2YHE - chains A and D; structure by X-ray diffraction, 2.70 A resolution.

Chain A (and D):
Name: Sec-alkyl sulfatase
Source organism: Pseudomonas SP. dsm 6611
Notes: chain D of this document is another copy of the same molecule, construct and numbering; everything in this record applies to it too
UniProt: F8KAY7 (F8KAY7_9PSED); residues 1-660 here = UniProt positions 1-660
Sequence (668 residues; numbered 1 to 668; the number before each row is that of its first residue):
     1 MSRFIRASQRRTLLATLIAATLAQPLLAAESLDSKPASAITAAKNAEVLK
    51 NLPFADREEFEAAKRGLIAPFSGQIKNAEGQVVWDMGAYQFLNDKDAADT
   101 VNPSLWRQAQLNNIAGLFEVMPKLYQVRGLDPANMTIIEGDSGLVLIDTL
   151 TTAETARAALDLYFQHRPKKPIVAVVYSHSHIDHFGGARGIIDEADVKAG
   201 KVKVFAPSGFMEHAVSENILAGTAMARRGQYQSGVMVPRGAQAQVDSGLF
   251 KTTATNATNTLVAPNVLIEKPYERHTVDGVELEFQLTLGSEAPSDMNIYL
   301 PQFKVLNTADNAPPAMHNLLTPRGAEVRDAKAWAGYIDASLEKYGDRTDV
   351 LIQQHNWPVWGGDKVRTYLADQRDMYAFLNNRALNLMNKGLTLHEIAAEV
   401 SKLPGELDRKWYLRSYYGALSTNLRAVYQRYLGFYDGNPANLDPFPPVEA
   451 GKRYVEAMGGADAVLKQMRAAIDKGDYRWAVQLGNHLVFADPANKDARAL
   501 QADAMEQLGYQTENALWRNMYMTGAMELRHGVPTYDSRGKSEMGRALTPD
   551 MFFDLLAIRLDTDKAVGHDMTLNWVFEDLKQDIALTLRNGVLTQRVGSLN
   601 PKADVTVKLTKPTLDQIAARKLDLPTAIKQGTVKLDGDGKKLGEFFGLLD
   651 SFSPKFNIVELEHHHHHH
Not modelled in the structure: 1-29 (chain D: 1-29, 664-668)
Differences from the reference sequence: conflict R107 (His in F8KAY7); expression tag (661-668)
Curated features (UniProtKB/Swiss-Prot):
  - binding site (Zn(2+)): H179, H181, D183, H184, E291, D310, H355
  - binding site (sulfate): Q232, N318 to R323, R328, Y417
Metal / ion sites: Zn2+ site 1: H179, H181, E291, D310; Zn2+ site 2: D183, H184, D310, H355

Interface between chain A and chain D:
Contacting residue pairs (211; chain A residue first):
  S216(A) - Y431(D)
  L220(A) - N388(D)  hydrogen bond (backbone-side chain)
  A221(A) - N388(D)
  G222(A) - N388(D)
  T223(A) - N388(D)  hydrogen bond (side chain-backbone)
  A224(A) - M387(D)
  A224(A) - N388(D)  hydrogen bond (backbone-side chain)
  R228(A) - Y428(D)  hydrogen bond
  R228(A) - Y435(D)  hydrogen bond (side chain-backbone)
  R228(A) - D436(D)  hydrogen bond (side chain-backbone)
  R228(A) - G437(D)
  Y231(A) - P439(D)
  L320(A) - L432(D)
  L320(A) - G433(D)
  L320(A) - F434(D)  hydrophobic
  G324(A) - Y431(D)
  G324(A) - L432(D)
  A325(A) - Y431(D)  hydrogen bond (backbone-backbone)
  A325(A) - L432(D)
  E326(A) - R430(D)  salt bridge
  E326(A) - Y431(D)
  K331(A) - D554(D)  salt bridge
  D338(A) - Q594(D)
  D338(A) - R595(D)  salt bridge
  L341(A) - R595(D)
  E342(A) - R595(D)
  E342(A) - S598(D)
  A370(A) - R588(D)  hydrogen bond (backbone-side chain)
  D371(A) - R588(D)  salt bridge
  R373(A) - R588(D)
  R373(A) - T593(D)
  D374(A) - R588(D)  salt bridge
  D374(A) - V591(D)
  A377(A) - V591(D)  hydrophobic
  A377(A) - T593(D)
  F378(A) - T562(D)
  F378(A) - V591(D)  hydrophobic
  N381(A) - A557(D)
  N381(A) - L592(D)
  R382(A) - T562(D)
  R382(A) - D563(D)  salt bridge
  L384(A) - I558(D)  hydrophobic
  N385(A) - I558(D)  hydrogen bond (side chain-backbone)
  N385(A) - R559(D)
  N385(A) - L560(D)
  N385(A) - D650(D)  hydrogen bond
  N385(A) - F652(D)
  M387(A) - A224(D)
  N388(A) - L220(D)  hydrogen bond (side chain-backbone)
  N388(A) - A221(D)
  N388(A) - G222(D)
  N388(A) - T223(D)  hydrogen bond (side chain-backbone)
  N388(A) - A224(D)  hydrogen bond (side chain-backbone)
  N388(A) - I558(D)
  N388(A) - F652(D)
  K389(A) - D650(D)  salt bridge
  K389(A) - F652(D)
  K389(A) - F656(D)
  K389(A) - E662(D)
  G390(A) - F656(D)
  G390(A) - E662(D)
  L391(A) - E662(D)  hydrogen bond (backbone-side chain)
  H394(A) - P444(D)
  H394(A) - F445(D)
  H394(A) - P446(D)
  E395(A) - P446(D)
  E395(A) - P447(D)
  E395(A) - E662(D)
  A398(A) - P446(D)  hydrophobic
  P404(A) - T562(D)
  P404(A) - V566(D)  hydrophobic
  P404(A) - N589(D)
  G405(A) - V566(D)
  G405(A) - N589(D)
  E406(A) - N589(D)  hydrogen bond (backbone-side chain)
  L407(A) - N589(D)
  R425(A) - F434(D)
  R425(A) - L442(D)  hydrogen bond (side chain-backbone)
  R425(A) - D443(D)  salt bridge
  R425(A) - P444(D)  hydrogen bond (side chain-backbone)
  Y428(A) - R228(D)  hydrogen bond
  Q429(A) - Q429(D)
  Q429(A) - G433(D)
  Q429(A) - F434(D)  hydrogen bond (side chain-backbone)
  R430(A) - E326(D)
  Y431(A) - S216(D)
  Y431(A) - G324(D)
  Y431(A) - A325(D)  hydrogen bond (backbone-backbone)
  Y431(A) - E326(D)
  L432(A) - L320(D)
  L432(A) - G324(D)
  L432(A) - A325(D)
  G433(A) - L320(D)
  G433(A) - Q429(D)
  F434(A) - L320(D)  hydrophobic
  F434(A) - R425(D)
  F434(A) - Q429(D)  hydrogen bond (backbone-side chain)
  Y435(A) - R228(D)  hydrogen bond (backbone-side chain)
  Y435(A) - M520(D)  hydrophobic
  D436(A) - R228(D)  hydrogen bond (backbone-side chain)
  G437(A) - R228(D)
  G437(A) - I658(D)
  N438(A) - N485(D)  hydrogen bond
  N438(A) - F489(D)
  N438(A) - I658(D)
  N438(A) - V659(D)
  P439(A) - Y231(D)
  P439(A) - M505(D)  hydrophobic
  P439(A) - M520(D)
  P439(A) - Y521(D)
  P439(A) - V659(D)
  A440(A) - V481(D)
  A440(A) - Q482(D)
  A440(A) - N485(D)
  A440(A) - Q501(D)
  A440(A) - M505(D)
  L442(A) - R425(D)
  L442(A) - W517(D)  hydrophobic
  L442(A) - Y521(D)
  D443(A) - R425(D)  salt bridge
  D443(A) - R478(D)  salt bridge
  D443(A) - W517(D)
  P444(A) - H394(D)
  P444(A) - R425(D)  hydrogen bond (backbone-side chain)
  P444(A) - R478(D)  hydrogen bond (backbone-side chain)
  F445(A) - H394(D)
  F445(A) - R478(D)
  F445(A) - W479(D)  hydrophobic
  F445(A) - Q482(D)
  P446(A) - A398(D)  hydrophobic
  P447(A) - E395(D)
  R453(A) - D476(D)  salt bridge
  R453(A) - W479(D)
  Y454(A) - Y454(D)  hydrophobic
  Y454(A) - M458(D)  hydrophobic
  Y454(A) - W479(D)
  Y454(A) - H486(D)  hydrogen bond
  A457(A) - M458(D)
  A457(A) - Q467(D)  hydrogen bond (backbone-side chain)
  M458(A) - Y454(D)  hydrophobic
  M458(A) - A457(D)
  Q467(A) - A457(D)  hydrogen bond (side chain-backbone)
  D476(A) - R453(D)  salt bridge
  R478(A) - D443(D)  salt bridge
  R478(A) - P444(D)  hydrogen bond (side chain-backbone)
  R478(A) - F445(D)
  W479(A) - F445(D)  hydrophobic
  W479(A) - R453(D)
  W479(A) - Y454(D)  hydrophobic
  V481(A) - A440(D)
  Q482(A) - A440(D)
  Q482(A) - F445(D)
  Q482(A) - Y454(D)  hydrogen bond
  N485(A) - N438(D)  hydrogen bond
  N485(A) - A440(D)
  H486(A) - Y454(D)  hydrogen bond
  F489(A) - N438(D)
  Q501(A) - A440(D)
  M505(A) - P439(D)  hydrophobic
  M505(A) - A440(D)
  W517(A) - L442(D)  hydrophobic
  W517(A) - D443(D)
  M520(A) - Y435(D)
  M520(A) - P439(D)
  M520(A) - L442(D)  hydrophobic
  Y521(A) - P439(D)
  Y521(A) - L442(D)
  D554(A) - K331(D)  salt bridge
  A557(A) - N381(D)
  I558(A) - L384(D)  hydrophobic
  I558(A) - N385(D)  hydrogen bond (backbone-side chain)
  I558(A) - N388(D)
  R559(A) - N385(D)
  L560(A) - N385(D)
  T562(A) - F378(D)
  T562(A) - P404(D)
  D563(A) - R382(D)  salt bridge
  V566(A) - P404(D)  hydrophobic
  V566(A) - G405(D)
  R588(A) - A370(D)
  R588(A) - D371(D)  salt bridge
  R588(A) - R373(D)
  R588(A) - D374(D)  salt bridge
  N589(A) - P404(D)
  N589(A) - G405(D)
  N589(A) - E406(D)  hydrogen bond (side chain-backbone)
  N589(A) - L407(D)
  V591(A) - D374(D)
  V591(A) - A377(D)  hydrophobic
  V591(A) - F378(D)  hydrophobic
  L592(A) - N381(D)
  T593(A) - R373(D)
  T593(A) - A377(D)
  Q594(A) - D338(D)
  R595(A) - D338(D)  salt bridge
  R595(A) - L341(D)
  R595(A) - E342(D)  salt bridge
  D650(A) - N385(D)  hydrogen bond
  D650(A) - K389(D)  salt bridge
  F652(A) - N385(D)
  F652(A) - N388(D)
  F652(A) - K389(D)
  F656(A) - K389(D)
  F656(A) - G390(D)
  I658(A) - G437(D)
  I658(A) - N438(D)
  V659(A) - N438(D)
  V659(A) - P439(D)
  E662(A) - K389(D)
  E662(A) - G390(D)
  E662(A) - L391(D)
Also at the interface, not in a pair above, chain A (109 interface residues in all): T321, P322, R323, T367, T392, L393, S421, T422, A426, N441, S598, S653
Also at the interface, not in a pair above, chain D (109 interface residues in all): P322, R323, T367, T392, L393, S421, T422, A426, N441, D561, S653

Overview:
The chain A/chain D interface involves 109 residues from each chain, with 36 hydrogen bonds and 20 salt
bridges. Polar pairs include E326(A)-R430(D), K331(A)-D554(D) and D338(A)-R595(D). Curated annotation
(UniProt) lists 7 Zn2+-binding residues and 9 sulfate-binding residues on chain A.
Chain A and chain D are both Sec-alkyl sulfatase (Pseudomonas SP. dsm 6611); the structure, Structure
determination of the stereoselective inverting sec- alkylsulfatase Pisa1 from Pseudomonas sp, was determined
by X-ray diffraction, deposited together with 4AV7 and 4AXH.
